Entry 8YHD (electron microscopy, 2.93 A resolution); this record covers chains K and N of the 15 polymer chains in the assembly.

== Chain K ==
Name: a protein
Sequence (609 residues; each row starts with the number of its first residue):
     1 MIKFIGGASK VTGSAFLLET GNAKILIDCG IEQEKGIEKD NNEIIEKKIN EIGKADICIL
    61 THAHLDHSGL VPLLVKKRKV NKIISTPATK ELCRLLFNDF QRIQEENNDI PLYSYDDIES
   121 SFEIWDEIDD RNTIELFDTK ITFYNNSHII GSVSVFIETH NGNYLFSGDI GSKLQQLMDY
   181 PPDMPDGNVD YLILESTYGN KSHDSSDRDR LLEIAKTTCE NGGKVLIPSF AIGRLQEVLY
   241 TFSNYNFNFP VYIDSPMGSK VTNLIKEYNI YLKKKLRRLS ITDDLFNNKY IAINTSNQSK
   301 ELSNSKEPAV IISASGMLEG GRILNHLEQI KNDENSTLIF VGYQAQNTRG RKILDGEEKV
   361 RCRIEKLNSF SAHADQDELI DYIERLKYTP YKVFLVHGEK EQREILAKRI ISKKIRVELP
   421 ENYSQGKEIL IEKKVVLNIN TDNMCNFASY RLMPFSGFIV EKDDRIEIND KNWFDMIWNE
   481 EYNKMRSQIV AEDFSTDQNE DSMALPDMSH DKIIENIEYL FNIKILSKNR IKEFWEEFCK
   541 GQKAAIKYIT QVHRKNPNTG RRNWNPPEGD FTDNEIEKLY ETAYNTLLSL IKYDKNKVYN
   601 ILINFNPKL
Unresolved in the structure: 1-162, 167-183, 195-376, 396-403, 421-433, 496-503

== Chain N ==
Molecule: 52-nt RNA strand
Sequence (52 nucleotides; numbered -11 to 40; the number before each row is that of its first residue; numbers below 1 keep their minus sign (G-11 is residue -11)):
   -11 GAACACCCAA UAGCGAAGCG CACCUAAUUU CGAAUCCAGC AUGAGAAGCU AA
Unresolved in the structure: -11 to 2, 38-40

== Interface between chain K and chain N ==
Residue-residue contacts (16):
  Ser527(K) with U23(N), hydrogen bond to the phosphate; C24(N), phosphate contact
  Lys528(K) with C24(N), hydrogen bond to the phosphate; C25(N), salt bridge to the phosphate
  Asn529(K) with U23(N), phosphate contact; C24(N), hydrogen bond to the phosphate
  Arg530(K) with A22(N), salt bridge to the phosphate; U23(N), salt bridge to the phosphate
  Asn556(K) with C19(N), hydrogen bond to the phosphate
  Asn558(K) with U18(N), phosphate contact; C19(N), phosphate contact
  Thr559(K) with U18(N), sugar contact; C19(N), sugar contact
  Asn563(K) with A22(N), sugar contact
  Asn565(K) with A22(N), hydrogen bond to the sugar; U23(N), sugar contact
Other interface residues (no listed pair), chain K (11 interface residues in all): Ile525, Lys532
Other interface residues (no listed pair), chain N (9 interface residues in all): G20, A21, A26

== Summary ==
11 residues of chain K and 9 residues of chain N are in contact, with 5 hydrogen bonds and 3 salt bridges.
Polar pairs include Asn565(K)-A22(N), Ser527(K)-U23(N) and Lys528(K)-C24(N).
Here chain K is a protein and chain N is a 52-nt RNA strand. Entry 8YHD (Cryo-EM structure of CTR-bound type
VII CRISPR-Cas complex at post-state I) was determined by electron microscopy together with 8YHE, 8Z4J, 8Z4L,
8Z99, 8Z9C and 8Z9E from the same study.
